PDB entry 7YU7 | electron microscopy, 4.50 A resolution (low resolution: residue-level contacts below are approximate; hydrogen-bond / salt-bridge calls are withheld) | chains A and R of the 5 polymer chains in the assembly

Chain A:
Molecule: Guanine nucleotide-binding protein G(i) subunit alpha-1
Organism: Homo sapiens
Reference sequence: P63096 (GNAI1_HUMAN); numbering as in UniProt (aligned over 1-354)
Amino-acid sequence (354 residues; each row starts with the number of its first residue):
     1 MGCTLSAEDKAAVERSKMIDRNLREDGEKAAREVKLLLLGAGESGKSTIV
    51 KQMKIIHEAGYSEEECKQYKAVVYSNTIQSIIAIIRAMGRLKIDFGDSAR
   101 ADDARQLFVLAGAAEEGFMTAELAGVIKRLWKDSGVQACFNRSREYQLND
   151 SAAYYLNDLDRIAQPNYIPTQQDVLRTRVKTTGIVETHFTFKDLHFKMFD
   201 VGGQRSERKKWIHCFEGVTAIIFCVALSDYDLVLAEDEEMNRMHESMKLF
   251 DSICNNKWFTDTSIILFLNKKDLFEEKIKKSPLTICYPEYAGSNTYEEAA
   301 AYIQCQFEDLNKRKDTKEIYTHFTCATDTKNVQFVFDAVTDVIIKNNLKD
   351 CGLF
Not modelled in the structure: 1-5, 55-181
Swiss-Prot annotation at these positions:
  - region: Lys35 to Thr48 (G1 motif), Asp173 to Thr181 (G2 motif), Phe196 to Arg205 (G3 motif), Ile265 to Asp272 (G4 motif), Thr324 to Thr329 (G5 motif)
  - binding site (GTP): Glu43 to Thr48, Ser151, Leu175 to Thr181, Asp200 to Gln204, Asn269 to Asp272, Ala326
  - binding site (Mg(2+)): Ser47, Thr181
  - modified residue: Arg178 (ADP-ribosylarginine), Gln204 (Deamidated glutamine), Cys351 (ADP-ribosylcysteine)
  - lipidation: Gly2 (N-myristoyl glycine), Cys3 (S-palmitoyl cysteine)
  - natural variant: Gly40 (G40C: In NEDHISB; G40R: In NEDHISB), Gly45 (G45D: In NEDHISB), Thr48 (T48I: In NEDHISB; T48K: In NEDHISB), Gln52 (Q52P: In NEDHISB), Ser75 (deletion: In NEDHISB; uncertain significance), Gln172 (deletion: In NEDHISB), Asp173 (D173V: In NEDHISB), Glu186 to Phe189 (deletion: In NEDHISB; uncertain significance), Cys224 (C224Y: In NEDHISB), Lys270 (K270N: In NEDHISB; K270R: In NEDHISB), Asp272 (D272G: In NEDHISB), Ala326 (A326P: In NEDHISB), 1 further natural variant entry in UniProt
  - mutagenesis: Gly42 (G42R: Abolishes switch to an activated conformation and dissociation from beta and gamma subunits upon GTP binding. Abolishes interaction with RGS family members), Glu116 (E116L: Enhances interaction (inactive GDP-bound) with RGS14), Gln147 (Q147L: Enhances interaction (inactive GDP-bound) with RGS14), Glu245 (E245L: Enhances interaction (inactive GDP-bound) with RGS14)

Chain R:
Molecule: Lysophosphatidic acid receptor 1
Organism: Homo sapiens
Reference sequence: Q92633 (LPAR1_HUMAN); numbering as in UniProt (aligned over 2-364)
Amino-acid sequence (379 residues; each row starts with the number of its first residue; numbers below 1 keep their minus sign (Asp-8 is residue -8)):
    -8 DYKDDDDAMGAAISTSIPVISQPQFTAMNEPQCFYNESIAFFYNRSGKHL
    42 ATEWNTVSKLVMGLGITVCIFIMLANLLVMVAIYVNRRFHFPIYYLMANL
    92 AAADFFAGLAYFYLMFNTGPNTRRLTVSTWLLRQGLIDTSLTASVANLLA
   142 IAIERHITVFRMQLHTRMSNRRVVVVIVVIWTMAIVMGAIPSVGWNCICD
   192 IENCSNMAPLYSDSYLVFWAIFNLVTFVVMVVLYAHIFGYVRQRTMRMSR
   242 HSSGPRRNRDTMMSLLKTVVIVLGAFIICWTPGLVLLLLDVCCPQCDVLA
   292 YEKFFLLLAEFNSAMNPIIYSYRDKEMSATFRQILCCQRSENPTGPTEGS
   342 DRSASSLNHTILAGVHSNDHSVVENLYFQ
Not modelled in the structure: -8 to 22, 240-250, 324-370
Differences from the reference sequence: expression tag (-8 to 1, 365-370)
Swiss-Prot annotation at these positions:
  - binding site (a 1-acyl-sn-glycero-3-phosphate): Lys39, Arg124 to Asp129, Trp210
  - modified residue: Ser341 (Phosphoserine), Thr351 (Phosphothreonine)
  - glycosylation (N-linked (GlcNAc...) asparagine): Asn27, Asn35
  - mutagenesis: Tyr85 (Y85A: Impairs localization at the cell membrane), Leu87 (L87A: Impairs localization at the cell membrane), Ile325 to Leu326 (Impairs localization at the cell membrane)
Cystine bridges: Cys24-Cys190, Cys188-Cys195, Cys284-Cys287
Residues lining bound ligands: K6L ([(2R)-2-[5-(2-hexylphenyl)pentanoylamino]-3-oxidanyl-propyl] dihydrogen phosphate): Tyr34, Lys39, Leu105, Asn108, Thr109, Gly110, Thr113, Arg124, Gln125, Asp129, Ala199, Tyr202, Tyr206, Leu207, Trp210, Gly274, Leu278, Glu293, Lys294, Phe296, Leu297
From the paper describing this entry:
  - mutagenesis - Y34A, K39A, R124A: decreased signaling in response to K6L
  - mutagenesis - L278A, L297A: decreased binding to K6L
  - mutagenesis - W210A: abolished signaling in response to K6L
  - mutagenesis - W210A: unchanged expression

Chain A / chain R interface:
Contacting residue pairs - 39 pairs, chain A then chain R:
  Arg32(A) - Gln154(R)
  Leu194(A) - Met153(R)
  Gly217(A) - His156(R)
  Thr219(A) - Leu155(R)
  Tyr320(A) - Met239(R)
  Gln333(A) - Arg238(R)
  Phe334(A) - Met239(R)
  Phe336(A) - Met153(R)
  Phe336(A) - Arg235(R)
  Asp337(A) - Arg235(R)
  Asp337(A) - Arg238(R)
  Ala338(A) - Met239(R)
  Thr340(A) - Met153(R)
  Thr340(A) - Arg235(R)
  Asp341(A) - Thr236(R)
  Val342(A) - Leu155(R)
  Ile343(A) - Arg152(R)
  Ile343(A) - Gln154(R)
  Ile343(A) - Leu155(R)
  Ile344(A) - Val150(R)
  Ile344(A) - Arg152(R)
  Ile344(A) - Tyr231(R)
  Ile344(A) - Val232(R)
  Lys345(A) - Thr252(R)
  Asn346(A) - Leu155(R)
  Asn347(A) - Thr149(R)
  Asn347(A) - Val150(R)
  Asn347(A) - Arg152(R)
  Leu348(A) - Val150(R)
  Leu348(A) - Leu256(R)
  Asp350(A) - Ile84(R)
  Asp350(A) - Tyr85(R)
  Cys351(A) - Ile84(R)
  Gly352(A) - Arg314(R)
  Gly352(A) - Asp315(R)
  Leu353(A) - Arg146(R)
  Phe354(A) - Thr252(R)
  Phe354(A) - Ser255(R)
  Phe354(A) - Arg314(R)
Interface residues without a listed pair, chain A (26 interface residues in all): Ala31, Val218
Interface residues without a listed pair, chain R (23 interface residues in all): Tyr225, Thr259

Overview:
26 residues of chain A and 23 residues of chain R are in contact. Bound to chain R: compound K6L. The paper
reports that Y34A, K39A and R124A of chain R reduce signaling in response to K6L; L278A and L297A of chain R
reduce binding to K6L.
Here chain A is Guanine nucleotide-binding protein G(i) subunit alpha-1 and chain R is Lysophosphatidic acid
receptor 1, both from Homo sapiens. Entry 7YU7 (Human Lysophosphatidic Acid Receptor 1-Gi complex bound to
ONO-0740556, state3) was determined by electron microscopy (same publication as 7YU3, 7YU4, 7YU5, 7YU6 and
7YU8).
